5K52 - chain A; structure by X-ray diffraction, 2.40 A resolution.

[Chain A]
Molecule: Aldehyde decarbonylase
From: Limnothrix sp. KNUA012
Notes: EC 4.1.99.5
Reference sequence: A0A193CDY9 (A0A193CDY9_9CYAN); residues 1-233 here = UniProt positions 1-233
Sequence (265 residues; row label = number of the first residue in the row; numbers below 1 keep their minus sign (His-31 is residue -31)):
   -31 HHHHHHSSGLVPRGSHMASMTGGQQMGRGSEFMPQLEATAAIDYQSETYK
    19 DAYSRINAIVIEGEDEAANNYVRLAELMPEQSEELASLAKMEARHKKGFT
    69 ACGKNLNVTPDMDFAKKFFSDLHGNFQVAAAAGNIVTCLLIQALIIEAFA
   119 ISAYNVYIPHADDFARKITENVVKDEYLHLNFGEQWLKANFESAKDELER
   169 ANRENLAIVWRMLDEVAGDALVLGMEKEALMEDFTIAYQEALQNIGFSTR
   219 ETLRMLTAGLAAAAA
Disordered / not traced: -31 to 9, 231-233
Differences from the reference sequence: expression tag (-31 to 0)
Small-molecule neighbours: octadecanal (OCD): Tyr21, Ile24, Asn25, Ile27, Val28, Gly31, Glu32, Ala35, Glu60, Phe67, Cys70, Phe87, Gln110, Ile114, Glu115, Phe117, Ala118, Ala121, Tyr122, Tyr125, Glu144, Val184, Met193
What the authors report for this chain:
  - binding site for octadecanal: Glu60, Glu115, Glu144
  - conformationally variable residues (helix shift, side-chain flip): Leu146, His147
  - binding site for octadecanal: Tyr21, Ile27, Val28, Phe67, Phe87, Phe117, Ala118, Ala121, Tyr122 (by similarity / conservation)

[Overview]
Chain A binds octadecanal. From the paper: a binding site for octadecanal at Glu60, Glu115 and Glu144 among
others; conformational variability at Leu146 and His147.
Chain A is Aldehyde decarbonylase (Limnothrix sp. KNUA012); the structure, Crystal structures of aldehyde
deformylating oxygenase from Limnothrix sp. KNUA012, was determined by X-ray diffraction, deposited together
with 5K53.
